PDB entry 8VY3 | electron microscopy, 2.98 A resolution | chains B and C of the 4 polymer chains in the assembly

[Chain B]
Name: DNA primase large subunit
Source organism: Homo sapiens
UniProt: P49643 (PRI2_HUMAN); numbering as in UniProt (aligned over 22-455)
Sequence (434 residues; row label = number of the first residue in the row):
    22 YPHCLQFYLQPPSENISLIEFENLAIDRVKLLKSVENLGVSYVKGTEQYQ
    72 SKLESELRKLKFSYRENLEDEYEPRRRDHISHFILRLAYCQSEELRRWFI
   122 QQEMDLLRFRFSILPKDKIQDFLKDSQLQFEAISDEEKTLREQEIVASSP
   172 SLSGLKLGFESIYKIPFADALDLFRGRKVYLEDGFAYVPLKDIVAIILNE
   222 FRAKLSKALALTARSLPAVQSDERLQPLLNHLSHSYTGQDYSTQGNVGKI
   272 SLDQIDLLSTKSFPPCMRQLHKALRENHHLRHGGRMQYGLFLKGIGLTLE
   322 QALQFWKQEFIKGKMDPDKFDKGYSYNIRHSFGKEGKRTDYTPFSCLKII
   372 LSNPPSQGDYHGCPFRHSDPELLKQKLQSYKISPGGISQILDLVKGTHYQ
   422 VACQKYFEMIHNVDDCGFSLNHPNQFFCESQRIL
Metal / ion sites: 4Fe-4S cluster Fe: Cys287, Cys367, Cys384, Cys424
Residues lining bound ligands: 4Fe-4S cluster (SF4): Pro285, Pro286, Cys287, Cys367, Ile370, Cys384, Pro385, Phe386, Tyr420, Gln421, Cys424, Leu441, Pro444
Swiss-Prot annotation at these positions:
  - region: Leu253 to Lys270 (Interdomain linker)
  - binding site ([4Fe-4S] cluster): Cys287, Cys367, Cys384, Cys424

[Chain C]
Name: DNA polymerase alpha catalytic subunit
Source organism: Homo sapiens
Notes: EC 2.7.7.7
UniProt: P09884 (DPOLA_HUMAN); residue numbers follow UniProt; this construct covers 338-1456
Sequence (1119 residues; row label = number of the first residue in the row):
   338 EQVFHFYWLDAYEDQYNQPGVVFLFGKVWIESAETHVSCCVMVKNIERTL
   388 YFLPREMKIDLNTGKETGTPISMKDVYEEFDEKIATKYKIMKFKSKPVEK
   438 NYAFEIPDVPEKSEYLEVKYSAEMPQLPQDLKGETFSHVFGTNTSSLELF
   488 LMNRKIKGPCWLEVKSPQLLNQPVSWCKAEAMALKPDLVNVIKDVSPPPL
   538 VVMAFSMKTMQNAKNHQNEIIAMAALVHHSFALDKAAPKPPFQSHFCVVS
   588 KPKDCIFPYAFKEVIEKKNVKVEVAATERTLLGFFLAKVHKIDPDIIVGH
   638 NIYGFELEVLLQRINVCKAPHWSKIGRLKRSNMPKLGGRSGFGERNATCG
   688 RMICDVEISAKELIRCKSYHLSELVQQILKTERVVIPMENIQNMYSESSQ
   738 LLYLLEHTWKDAKFILQIMCELNVLPLALQITNIAGNIMSRTLMGGRSER
   788 NEFLLLHAFYENNYIVPDKQIFRKPQQKLGDEDEEIDGDTNKYKKGRKKA
   838 AYAGGLVLDPKVGFYDKFILLLDFNSLYPSIIQEFNICFTTVQRVASEAQ
   888 KVTEDGEQEQIPELPDPSLEMGILPREIRKLVERRKQVKQLMKQQDLNPD
   938 LILQYDIRQKALKLTANSMYGCLGFSYSRFYAKPLAALVTYKGREILMHT
   988 KEMVQKMNLEVIYGDTDSIMINTNSTNLEEVFKLGNKVKSEVNKLYKLLE
  1038 IDIDGVFKSLLLLKKKKYAALVVEPTSDGNYVTKQELKGLDIVRRDWCDL
  1088 AKDTGNFVIGQILSDQSRDTIVENIQKRLIEIGENVLNGSVPVSQFEINK
  1138 ALTKDPQDYPDKKSLPHVHVALWINSQGGRKVKAGDTVSYVICQDGSNLT
  1188 ASQRAYAPEQLQKQDNLTIDTQYYLAQQIHPVVARICEPIDGIDAVLIAT
  1238 WLGLDPTQFRVHHYHKDEENDALLGGPAQLTDEEKYRDCERFKCPCPTCG
  1288 TENIYDNVFDGSGTDMEPSLYRCSNIDCKASPLTFTVQLSNKLIMDIRRF
  1338 IKKYYDGWLICEEPTCRNRTRHLPLQFSRTGPLCPACMKATLQPEYSDKS
  1388 LYTQLCFYRYIFDAECALEKLTTDHEKDKLKKQFFTPKVLQDYRKLKNTA
  1438 EQFLSRSGYSEVNLSKLFA
Not modelled in the structure: 673-679, 809-841, 883-897, 1259-1265
Differences from the reference sequence: conflict Ala516 (Val in P09884)
Metal / ion sites: Zn2+ site 1: Cys1283, Cys1286, Cys1310, Cys1315; Zn2+ site 2: Cys1348, Cys1353, Cys1371, Cys1374
Swiss-Prot annotation at these positions:
  - zinc finger: Cys1283 to Ser1318 (CysA-type)
  - motif: Cys1348 to Cys1374 (CysB motif)
  - binding site (Zn(2+)): Cys1283, Cys1286, Cys1310, Cys1315, Cys1348, Cys1353, Cys1371, Cys1374
  - modified residue: Thr406 (Phosphothreonine), Lys970 (N6-succinyllysine)

[Chain B / chain C interface]
Contacting residue pairs (60):
  Pro33(B) with Phe1455(C), hydrophobic
  Ser34(B) with Ser1452(C), hydrogen bond (backbone-side chain)
  Glu35(B) with Leu1451(C), hydrogen bond (backbone-backbone); Ser1452(C)
  Asn36(B) with Glu1448(C), hydrogen bond; Val1449(C); Asn1450(C)
  Ile37(B) with Glu1448(C); Val1449(C), hydrogen bond (backbone-backbone); Leu1451(C), hydrophobic
  Ser38(B) with Ser1447(C)
  Leu39(B) with Ser1447(C), hydrogen bond (backbone-backbone); Val1449(C), hydrophobic
  Phe42(B) with Val1449(C), hydrophobic; Leu1454(C), hydrophobic
  Glu43(B) with Gln1266(C)
  Ile47(B) with Gln1266(C)
  Phe104(B) with Phe1455(C)
  Ile105(B) with Phe1455(C)
  Leu108(B) with Phe1455(C), hydrophobic
  Ser113(B) with Met985(C)
  Glu115(B) with Glu989(C)
  Arg235(B) with Ile898(C); Pro899(C); Tyr978(C)
  Val240(B) with Leu1454(C), hydrophobic
  Arg245(B) with Tyr1446(C), hydrogen bond (side chain-backbone); Glu1448(C), hydrogen bond (side chain-backbone); Val1449(C)
  His252(B) with Asp1258(C)
  His255(B) with Asp1258(C), salt bridge
  His303(B) with Arg1105(C); Asp1106(C); Asp1228(C)
  Arg306(B) with Asp1106(C), salt bridge
  Lys340(B) with Glu1110(C), salt bridge
  Lys343(B) with Gln1113(C), hydrogen bond (backbone-side chain)
  Gly344(B) with Gln1113(C)
  Tyr347(B) with Gln1113(C); Ile1117(C); Thr1237(C)
  Asn348(B) with Gly1229(C)
  His351(B) with Asp1231(C), salt bridge
  Lys355(B) with Arg1247(C); Arg1274(C)
  Glu356(B) with Asp1231(C); Arg1247(C), hydrogen bond (backbone-side chain); Arg1274(C); Asp1275(C)
  Gly357(B) with Asp1231(C); Glu1255(C), hydrogen bond (backbone-side chain)
  Lys358(B) with Glu1255(C); Glu1271(C)
  Arg359(B) with Glu1255(C); Leu1267(C)
  Tyr362(B) with Glu1271(C)
  Pro375(B) with Asn1011(C)
  Ser377(B) with Lys854(C); Asn1011(C), hydrogen bond
  Arg387(B) with Asn995(C), hydrogen bond
Other interface residues (no listed pair), chain B (48 interface residues in all): Pro32, Ile40, Ile101, Gln112, Arg117, Leu246, Ser256, Tyr257, Arg302, Met307, His388
Other interface residues (no listed pair), chain C (40 interface residues in all): Gln992, Glu997, Val1233, Leu1234, Trp1238, Tyr1389

[Summary]
Chain B and chain C form an interface of 48 and 40 residues respectively; the contacts include 12 hydrogen
bonds and 4 salt bridges. Polar pairs include His255(B)-Asp1258(C), Arg306(B)-Asp1106(C) and
Lys340(B)-Glu1110(C). Ligands of chain B: 4Fe-4S cluster.
Chain B is DNA primase large subunit and chain C is DNA polymerase alpha catalytic subunit, both from Homo
sapiens; the structure, Human DNA polymerase alpha/primase - AavLEA1 (1:40 molar ratio), was determined by
electron microscopy, deposited together with 9C8V.
